PDB entry 5XIC | X-ray diffraction, 1.45 A resolution | chain A

== Chain A ==
Protein: Heme acquisition protein HasAp
From: Pseudomonas aeruginosa str. PAO1
Notes: engineered mutation(s): Wild-type
UniProtKB: G3XD33 (G3XD33_PSEAE); residue numbers follow UniProt; this construct covers 1-184
Amino-acid sequence (184 residues; numbered 1 to 184; the number before each row is that of its first residue):
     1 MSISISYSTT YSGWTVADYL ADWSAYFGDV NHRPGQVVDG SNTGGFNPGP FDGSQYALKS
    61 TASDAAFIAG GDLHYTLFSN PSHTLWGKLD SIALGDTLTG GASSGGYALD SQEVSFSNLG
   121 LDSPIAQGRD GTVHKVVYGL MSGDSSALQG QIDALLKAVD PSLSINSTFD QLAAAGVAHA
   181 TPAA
Bound ions: 5,10,15-Triphenylporphyrin cpntaining FE Fe: His32, Tyr75
Small-molecule neighbours:
  - PE8 (3,6,9,12,15,18,21-heptaoxatricosane-1,23-diol), molecule 1: Gly13, Thr168, Asp170, Gln171, Ala174
  - PE8, molecule 2: Gln55, Ile68, Ser91, Ala93, Ser104, Gly105, Gly106, Tyr107, Ala108, Gln112, Ser115, Ser117, His179
  - 5,10,15-Triphenylporphyrin cpntaining FE (WXP): His32, Arg33, Pro34, Val37, Thr43, Gly44, Gly45, Phe46, Pro50, Phe51, Tyr56, Tyr75, Leu77, Phe78, His83, Arg129, His134, Tyr138, Met141

== Overview ==
Chain A binds 5,10,15-Triphenylporphyrin cpntaining FE and compound PE8. The 5,10,15-Triphenylporphyrin
cpntaining FE Fe site is built by His32 and Tyr75.
Chain A is Heme acquisition protein HasAp (Pseudomonas aeruginosa str. PAO1); the structure, Crystal Structure
of HasAp with Fe-5,10,15-triphenylporphyrin, was determined by X-ray diffraction (same publication as 5XA4,
5XIB, 5XIE and 5XKB).
